PDB entry 1X12 | X-ray diffraction, 2.00 A resolution | chains B and D of the 4 polymer chains in the assembly

# Chain B (and D)
Name: Pyrrolidone-carboxylate peptidase
Source organism: Pyrococcus furiosus
Notes: EC 3.4.19.3; chain D of this document is another copy of the same molecule, construct and numbering; everything in this record applies to it too
UniProtKB: O73944 (PCP_PYRFU); residue numbers follow UniProt; this construct covers 1-208
Amino-acid sequence (208 residues; each row starts with the number of its first residue):
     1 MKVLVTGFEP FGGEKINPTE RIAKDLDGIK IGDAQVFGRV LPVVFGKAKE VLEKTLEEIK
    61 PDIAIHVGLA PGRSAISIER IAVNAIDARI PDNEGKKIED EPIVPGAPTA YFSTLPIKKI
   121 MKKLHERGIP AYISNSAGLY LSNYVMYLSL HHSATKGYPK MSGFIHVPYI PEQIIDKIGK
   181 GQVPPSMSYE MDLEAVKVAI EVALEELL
Differences from the reference sequence: engineered mutation Ser142 (Cys in O73944), Ser188 (Cys in O73944), Asp192 (Glu in O73944)
Swiss-Prot annotation at these positions:
  - active site: Glu79, His166

# How chain B and chain D interact
Contacting residue pairs - 31 pairs, chain B then chain D:
  Ser74(B) with Val183(D), hydrogen bond (side chain-backbone)
  Ala75(B) with Val183(D), hydrophobic
  His125(B) with Ile175(D); Ile178(D)
  Gly128(B) with Pro171(D); Ile175(D)
  Ile129(B) with Ile175(D)
  Pro130(B) with Pro171(D); Ile174(D), hydrophobic; Ile175(D); Ile178(D), hydrophobic
  Ala131(B) with Ile178(D)
  Tyr132(B) with Val183(D), hydrophobic
  Pro171(B) with Pro130(D); Met191(D), hydrophobic
  Ile174(B) with Pro130(D), hydrophobic
  Ile175(B) with His125(D); Gly128(D); Ile129(D); Pro130(D)
  Ile178(B) with His125(D); Pro130(D), hydrophobic; Ala131(D)
  Val183(B) with Ser74(D), hydrogen bond (backbone-side chain); Ala75(D), hydrophobic; Tyr132(D), hydrophobic
  Pro184(B) with Ser74(D)
  Pro185(B) with Ser74(D); Pro185(D), hydrophobic
  Ser186(B) with Ser186(D)
  Met191(B) with Pro171(D), hydrophobic
Interface residues without a listed pair, chain B (18 interface residues in all): Glu172
Interface residues without a listed pair, chain D (18 interface residues in all): Glu172, Pro184

# Summary
The chain B/chain D interface involves 18 residues from each chain, with 2 hydrogen bonds. The hydrogen-bonded
pair is Ser74(B)-Val183(D). From UniProt: active-site residues Glu79(B) and His166(B) on chain B.
Both chains are Pyrrolidone-carboxylate peptidase (Pyrococcus furiosus). Entry 1X12 (Structure of Mutant
Pyrrolidone Carboxyl Peptidase (E192D) from a Hyperthermophile, Pyrococcus furiosus) was determined by X-ray
diffraction together with 1X10, 1Z8T, 1Z8W and 1Z8X from the same study.
